Entry 6B0C (electron microscopy, 3.51 A resolution); this record covers chains A and B of the 5 polymer chains in the assembly.

== Chain A ==
Name: Tubulin alpha-1B chain
From: Sus scrofa
Reference sequence: Q2XVP4 (TBA1B_PIG); numbering as in UniProt (aligned over 1-451)
Chain sequence (451 residues; each row starts with the number of its first residue):
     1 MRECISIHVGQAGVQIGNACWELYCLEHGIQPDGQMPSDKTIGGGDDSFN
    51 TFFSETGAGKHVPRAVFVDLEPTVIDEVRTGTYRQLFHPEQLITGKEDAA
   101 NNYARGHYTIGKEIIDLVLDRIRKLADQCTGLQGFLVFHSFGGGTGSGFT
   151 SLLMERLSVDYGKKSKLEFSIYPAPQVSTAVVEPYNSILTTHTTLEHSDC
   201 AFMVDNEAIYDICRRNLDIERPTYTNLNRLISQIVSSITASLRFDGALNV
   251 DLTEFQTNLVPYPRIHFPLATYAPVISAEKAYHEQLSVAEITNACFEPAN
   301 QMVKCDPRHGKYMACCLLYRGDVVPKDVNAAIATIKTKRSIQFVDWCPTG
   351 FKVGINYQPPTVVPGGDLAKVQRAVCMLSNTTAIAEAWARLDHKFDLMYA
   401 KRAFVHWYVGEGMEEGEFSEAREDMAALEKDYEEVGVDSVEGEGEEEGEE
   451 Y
Not modelled in the structure: 440-451
Ion coordination: Mg2+: E71 (together with GTP)
Residues lining bound ligands: GTP (guanosine-5'-triphosphate): G10, Q11, A12, Q15, E71, A99, A100, N101, S140, G143, G144, T145, G146, I171, Y172, P173, V177, T179, E183, N206, Y224, N228, I231
Swiss-Prot annotation at these positions:
  - motif: M1 to C4 (MREC motif)
  - active site: E254
  - binding site (GTP): G10, Q11, A12, Q15, E71, A99, S140, G143, G144, T145, G146, T179, E183, N206, Y224, N228, L252
  - binding site (Mg(2+)): E71
  - site: Y451 (Involved in polymerization)
  - modified residue: K40 (N6,N6,N6-trimethyllysine), S48 (Phosphoserine), S232 (Phosphoserine), Y282 (3'-nitrotyrosine), R339 (Omega-N-methylarginine), S439 (Phosphoserine), E443 (5-glutamyl polyglutamate), E445 (5-glutamyl polyglutamate), Y451 (3'-nitrotyrosine)
  - cross-link (Glycyl lysine isopeptide (Lys-Gly)): K326 (interchain with G-Cter in ubiquitin), K370 (interchain with G-Cter in ubiquitin)

== Chain B ==
Name: Tubulin beta chain
From: Sus scrofa
Reference sequence: F2Z5B2 (F2Z5B2_PIG); residue numbers follow UniProt; this construct covers 1-445
Chain sequence (445 residues; each row starts with the number of its first residue):
     1 MREIVHIQAGQCGNQIGAKFWEVISDEHGIDPTGSYHGDSDLQLERINVY
    51 YNEATGNKYVPRAILVDLEPGTMDSVRSGPFGQIFRPDNFVFGQSGAGNN
   101 WAKGHYTEGAELVDSVLDVVRKESESCDCLQGFQLTHSLGGGTGSGMGTL
   151 LISKIREEYPDRIMNTFSVMPSPKVSDTVVEPYNATLSVHQLVENTDETY
   201 CIDNEALYDICFRTLKLTTPTYGDLNHLVSATMSGVTTCLRFPGQLNADL
   251 RKLAVNMVPFPRLHFFMPGFAPLTSRGSQQYRALTVPELTQQMFDSKNMM
   301 AACDPRHGRYLTVAAIFRGRMSMKEVDEQMLNVQNKNSSYFVEWIPNNVK
   351 TAVCDIPPRGLKMSATFIGNSTAIQELFKRISEQFTAMFRRKAFLHWYTG
   401 EGMDEMEFTEAESNMNDLVSEYQQYQDATADEQGEFEEEEGEDEA
Not modelled in the structure: 426-445
Residues lining bound ligands: GDP (guanosine-5'-diphosphate): G10, Q11, C12, Q15, D67, E69, A97, N99, S138, G141, G142, T143, G144, V169, V175, D177, E181, N204, Y222, N226

== How chain A and chain B interact ==
Pairs across the interface - 34 pairs, chain A then chain B:
  P72(A) - M1(B)  hydrophobic
  A100(A) - R251(B)
  A100(A) - K252(B)
  N101(A) - K252(B)
  N101(A) - N256(B)
  R105(A) - R251(B)
  P175(A) - N347(B)
  S178(A) - N347(B)
  S178(A) - V349(B)
  T179(A) - L246(B)
  T179(A) - N256(B)
  A180(A) - N256(B)
  V181(A) - V255(B)
  V181(A) - N256(B)  hydrogen bond (backbone-side chain)
  V181(A) - I345(B)  hydrophobic
  V181(A) - N348(B)
  K394(A) - P346(B)
  L397(A) - E343(B)
  L397(A) - W344(B)
  M398(A) - W344(B)
  M398(A) - P346(B)
  K401(A) - W344(B)
  K401(A) - Q424(B)  hydrogen bond
  A403(A) - P259(B)
  F404(A) - V255(B)
  F404(A) - V258(B)
  F404(A) - P259(B)  hydrogen bond (backbone-backbone)
  F404(A) - I345(B)  hydrophobic
  H406(A) - V258(B)
  H406(A) - P259(B)
  H406(A) - F260(B)
  H406(A) - P261(B)
  W407(A) - A254(B)
  W407(A) - V258(B)  hydrogen bond (side chain-backbone)
Also at the interface, not in a pair above, chain A (25 interface residues in all): E71, K96, E97, A174, V182, P184, E220, P222
Also at the interface, not in a pair above, chain B (24 interface residues in all): D128, C129, I163, Q245, K324

== Summary ==
25 residues of chain A and 24 residues of chain B are in contact; the contacts include 4 hydrogen bonds. Polar
contacts include V181(A)-N256(B), K401(A)-Q424(B) and W407(A)-V258(B). GTP is bound between chain A and chain
B. Bound to chain B: GDP.
Here chain A is Tubulin alpha-1B chain and chain B is Tubulin beta chain, both from Sus scrofa. Entry 6B0C
(KLP10A-AMPPNP in complex with curved tubulin and a microtubule) was determined by electron microscopy,
deposited together with 6B0I and 6B0L.
